2XO4 - chains C and F; structure by X-ray diffraction, 2.50 A resolution.

# Chain C
Molecule: Ribonucleoside-diphosphate reductase 1 subunit alpha
Source organism: Escherichia coli
Notes: EC 1.17.4.1
UniProtKB: P00452 (RIR1_ECOLI); residues 1-761 here = UniProt positions 1-761
Chain sequence (761 residues; numbered 1 to 761; the number before each row is that of its first residue):
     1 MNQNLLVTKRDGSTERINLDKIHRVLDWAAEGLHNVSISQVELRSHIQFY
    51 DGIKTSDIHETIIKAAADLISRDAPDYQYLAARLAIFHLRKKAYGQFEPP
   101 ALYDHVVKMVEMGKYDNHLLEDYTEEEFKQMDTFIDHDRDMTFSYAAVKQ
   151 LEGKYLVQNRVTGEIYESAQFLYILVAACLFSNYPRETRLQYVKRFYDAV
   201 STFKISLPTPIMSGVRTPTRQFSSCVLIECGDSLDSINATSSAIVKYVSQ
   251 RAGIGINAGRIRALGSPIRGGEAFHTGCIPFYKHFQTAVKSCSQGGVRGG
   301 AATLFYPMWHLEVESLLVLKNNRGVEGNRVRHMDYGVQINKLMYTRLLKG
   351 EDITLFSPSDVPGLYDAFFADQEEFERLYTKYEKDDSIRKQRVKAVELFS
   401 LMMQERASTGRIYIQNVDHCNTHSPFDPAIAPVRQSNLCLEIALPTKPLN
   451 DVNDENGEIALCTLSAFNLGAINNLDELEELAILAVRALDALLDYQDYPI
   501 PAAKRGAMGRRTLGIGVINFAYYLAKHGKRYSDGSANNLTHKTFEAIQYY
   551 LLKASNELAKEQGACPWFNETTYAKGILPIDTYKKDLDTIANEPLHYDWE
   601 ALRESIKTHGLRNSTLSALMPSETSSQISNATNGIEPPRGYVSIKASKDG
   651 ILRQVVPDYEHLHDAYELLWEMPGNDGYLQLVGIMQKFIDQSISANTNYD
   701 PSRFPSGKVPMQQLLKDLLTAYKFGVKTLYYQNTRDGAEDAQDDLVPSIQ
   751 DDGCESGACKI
Disordered / not traced: 1-3, 738-761
Modified / non-standard residues: Y730 (3-amino-l-tyrosine; TY2)
Swiss-Prot annotation at these positions:
  - active site: N437 (Proton acceptor), C439 (Cysteine radical intermediate), E441 (Proton acceptor)
  - binding site (ATP): K9, E15 to K21, T55, K91
  - binding site (GDP): T209, N437, E441, E623 to S625
  - binding site (dTTP): D232 to L234, R262, R269
  - site: C225 (Important for hydrogen atom transfer), C462 (Important for hydrogen atom transfer), Y731 (Important for electron transfer), C754 (Interacts with thioredoxin/glutaredoxin), C759 (Interacts with thioredoxin/glutaredoxin)
  - modified residue: K283 (N6-acetyllysine)
  - natural variant: M1 to N2 (deletion: In 15% of the chains), M1 (deletion: In 30% of the chains)
  - mutagenesis: E441 (E441A/Q: Loss of activity; E441D: Decrease in activity), Y731 (Y731F: Loss of activity)
What the authors report for this chain:
  - catalytic residues: C439 (citing earlier work)
  - conformationally variable residues (side-chain flip): R411, Y731, N733
  - mutagenesis - Y731F: abolished catalytic activity

# Chain F
Molecule: Ribonucleoside-diphosphate reductase 1 subunit beta
Notes: EC 1.17.4.1; fragment: ribonucleotide reductase r2-peptide, residues 357-376
UniProtKB: P69924 (RIR2_ECOLI); residues 356-375 here correspond to UniProt positions 357-376 (UniProt number = residue number + 1)
Chain sequence (20 residues; numbered 356 to 375; the number before each row is that of its first residue):
   356 YLVGQIDSEVDTDDLSNFQL
Disordered / not traced: 356-359

# Interface between chain C and chain F
Contacting residue pairs (31):
  K341(C) - L375(F)
  Y344(C) - L375(F)  hydrophobic
  T345(C) - L375(F)
  L348(C) - L370(F)
  L348(C) - S371(F)
  L348(C) - F373(F)
  L348(C) - L375(F)  hydrophobic
  G350(C) - T367(F)
  A407(C) - I361(F)  hydrophobic
  K584(C) - L375(F)  hydrogen bond (side chain-backbone)
  K708(C) - Q360(F)
  K708(C) - I361(F)
  V709(C) - Q360(F)  hydrogen bond (backbone-backbone)
  V709(C) - I361(F)
  V709(C) - D362(F)  hydrogen bond (backbone-backbone)
  P710(C) - D362(F)
  M711(C) - D362(F)  hydrogen bond (backbone-backbone)
  M711(C) - V365(F)  hydrophobic
  Q712(C) - V365(F)
  Q712(C) - D366(F)  hydrogen bond (side chain-backbone)
  Q712(C) - D369(F)
  Q712(C) - L370(F)
  L714(C) - I361(F)  hydrophobic
  L715(C) - V365(F)  hydrophobic
  L719(C) - F373(F)
  L719(C) - L375(F)  hydrophobic
  T720(C) - F373(F)
  Y722(C) - L375(F)  hydrophobic
  K723(C) - F373(F)
  K723(C) - Q374(F)  hydrogen bond (side chain-backbone)
  K723(C) - L375(F)
Interface residues without a listed pair, chain C (23 interface residues in all): L347, V396, S400, Q404, G707
Interface residues without a listed pair, chain F (14 interface residues in all): S363, E364

# Summary
The interface between chain C and chain F involves 23 residues on one side and 14 on the other, with 6
hydrogen bonds. Polar pairs include K584(C)-L375(F), Q712(C)-D366(F) and K723(C)-Q374(F). From the paper: the
catalytic residue C439(C); Y731F of chain C abolishes catalytic activity.
Chain C is Ribonucleoside-diphosphate reductase 1 subunit alpha (Escherichia coli) and chain F is
Ribonucleoside-diphosphate reductase 1 subunit beta; the structure, Ribonucleotide reductase Y730NH2Y modified
R1 subunit of E. coli, was determined by X-ray diffraction (same publication as 2XO5).
